3NZJ - chains E and F of the 30 polymer chains in the assembly; structure by X-ray diffraction, 2.40 A resolution.

Chain E:
Protein: Proteasome component PRE5
Source organism: Saccharomyces cerevisiae
Notes: EC 3.4.25.1
UniProtKB: P40302 (PSA1_YEAST); the construct has insertions or renumbered stretches relative to UniProt, so the offset changes along the chain: 3-60 = UniProt 1-58; 63-180 = UniProt 59-176; 183-204 = UniProt 183-204; 210-233 = UniProt 211-234
Chain sequence (234 residues; each row starts with the number of its first residue; note: 7 numbers in that range are skipped by the numbering (no residue carries them; nothing is unmodelled there); a row labelled like 18A-18F holds insertion residues (18A, then the next letters in order)):
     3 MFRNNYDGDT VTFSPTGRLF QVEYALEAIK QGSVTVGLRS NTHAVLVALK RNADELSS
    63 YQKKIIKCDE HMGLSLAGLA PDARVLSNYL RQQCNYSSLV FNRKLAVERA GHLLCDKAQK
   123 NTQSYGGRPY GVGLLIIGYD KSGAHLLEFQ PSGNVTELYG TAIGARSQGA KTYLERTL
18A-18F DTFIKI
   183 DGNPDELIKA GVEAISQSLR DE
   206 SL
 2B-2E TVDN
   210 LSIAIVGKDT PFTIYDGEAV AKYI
Not modelled in the structure: 3

Chain F:
Protein: Proteasome component C1
Source organism: Saccharomyces cerevisiae
Notes: EC 3.4.25.1
UniProtKB: P21242 (PSA3_YEAST); the construct lacks a stretch of the UniProt sequence and is renumbered around it, so the offset changes along the chain: 1-180 = UniProt 1-180; 184-199 = UniProt 187-202; 201-206 = UniProt 203-208; 207-218 = UniProt 211-222; 1 more segments
Chain sequence (288 residues; row label = number of the first residue in the row; note: 4 numbers in that range are skipped by the numbering (no residue carries them; nothing is unmodelled there); a row labelled like 18A-18F holds insertion residues (18A, then the next letters in order)):
     1 MTSIGTGYDL SNSVFSPDGR NFQVEYAVKA VENGTTSIGI KCNDGVVFAV EKLITSKLLV
    61 PQKNVKIQVV DRHIGCVYSG LIPDGRHLVN RGREEAASFK KLYKTPIPIP AFADRLGQYV
   121 QAHTLYNSVR PFGVSTIFGG VDKNGAHLYM LEPSGSYWGY KGAATGKGRQ SAKAELEKLV
18A-18F DHHPEG
   184 LSAREAVKQA AKIIYL
   201 AHEDNK
20B-20C EK
   207 DFELEISWCS LS
21A-21C ETN
   219 GLHKFVKGDL LQEAIDFAQK EINGDDDEDE DDSDNVMSSD DENAPVATNA NATTDQEGDI
   279 HLE
Not modelled in the structure: 1-4, 242-281

Interface between chain E and chain F:
Residue-residue contacts (58):
  Asn7(E) with Leu10(F)
  Tyr8(E) with Asp9(F), hydrogen bond; Leu10(F), hydrophobic
  Thr12(E) with Arg130(F)
  Val13(E) with Ser128(F); Val129(F); Arg130(F)
  Thr14(E) with Leu10(F); Gln23(F)
  Phe15(E) with Gln23(F); Tyr26(F); Ala27(F), hydrophobic; Arg130(F); Pro131(F)
  Ser16(E) with Tyr26(F)
  Pro17(E) with Tyr26(F), hydrophobic; Lys29(F)
  Thr18(E) with Lys29(F)
  Gly19(E) with Tyr26(F); Lys29(F); Ala30(F)
  Leu21(E) with Leu81(F), hydrophobic; Arg130(F)
  His114(E) with Arg86(F)
  Cys117(E) with Arg86(F)
  Asp118(E) with Arg86(F), salt bridge; Asn90(F)
  Gln121(E) with Pro83(F); Asp84(F); His87(F), hydrogen bond
  Thr124(E) with Arg130(F), hydrogen bond (backbone-side chain)
  Gln125(E) with His123(F); Val129(F); Arg130(F), hydrogen bond (backbone-backbone); Phe132(F)
  Ser126(E) with Ser128(F)
  Tyr127(E) with Ser128(F), hydrogen bond (backbone-backbone)
  Ser154(E) with Pro83(F)
  Gly155(E) with Pro83(F)
  Asn156(E) with Ile82(F); Pro83(F)
  Thr158(E) with Asn64(F)
  Glu159(E) with Leu59(F); Val60(F), hydrogen bond (backbone-backbone); Lys63(F); Asn64(F), hydrogen bond (backbone-side chain)
  Leu160(E) with Leu58(F); Leu59(F), hydrophobic; Val60(F)
  Tyr161(E) with Leu58(F), hydrogen bond (backbone-backbone); Val60(F), hydrophobic; Pro61(F)
  Gly162(E) with Leu58(F)
  Leu176(E) with Leu58(F)
  Glu177(E) with Ser56(F); Lys57(F); Leu58(F)
  Leu180(E) with Lys57(F)
Other interface residues (no listed pair), chain E (34 interface residues in all): Arg41, Glu110, Val157, Lys173
Other interface residues (no listed pair), chain F (30 interface residues in all): Asn127, Gly133

In short:
34 residues of chain E and 30 residues of chain F are in contact; the contacts include 8 hydrogen bonds and 1
salt bridge. Polar contacts include Asp118(E)-Arg86(F), Tyr8(E)-Asp9(F) and Gln121(E)-His87(F).
Chain E is Proteasome component PRE5 and chain F is Proteasome component C1, both from Saccharomyces
cerevisiae; the structure, Crystal structure of yeast 20S proteasome in complex with ligand 2a, was determined
by X-ray diffraction, deposited together with 3NZW and 3NZX.
